PDB entry 6T40 | X-ray diffraction, 1.67 A resolution | chains A and D of the 4 polymer chains in the assembly

Chain A:
Protein: VP1
From: Enterovirus F
Reference sequence: Q2LKZ0 (Q2LKZ0_9ENTO); residues 1-275 here correspond to UniProt positions 559-833 (UniProt number = residue number + 558)
Chain sequence (275 residues; row label = number of the first residue in the row):
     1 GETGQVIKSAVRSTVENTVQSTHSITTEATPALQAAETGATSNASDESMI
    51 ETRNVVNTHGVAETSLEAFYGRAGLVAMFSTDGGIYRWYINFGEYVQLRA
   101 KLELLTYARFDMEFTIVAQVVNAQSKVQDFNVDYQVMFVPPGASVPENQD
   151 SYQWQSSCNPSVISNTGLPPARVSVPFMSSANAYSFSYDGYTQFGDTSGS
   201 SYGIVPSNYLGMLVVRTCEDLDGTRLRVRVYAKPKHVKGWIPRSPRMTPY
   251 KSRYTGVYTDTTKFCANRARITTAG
Not modelled in the structure: 1-3, 275
Metal / ion sites: K+ site 1: Thr-14, Val-15, Asn-17, Asn-57; K+ site 2: Thr-30, Pro-31, Leu-33 (shared with Glu-63(D), Ala-65(D) of chain D); K+ site 3: Ser-42 (shared with 2 residues of chain C)
Small-molecule neighbours:
  - cysteine (CYS): Leu-75, Met-78, Tyr-95, Asp-150, Ser-151, Tyr-152, Gln-155
  - cysteine / glycine: Leu-75, Met-78, Tyr-95, Asp-150, Ser-151, Tyr-152, Trp-154, Gln-155, Arg-216, Arg-229
  - glycine (GLY): Leu-75, Met-78, Asp-150, Ser-151, Tyr-152, Trp-154, Gln-155, Arg-216, Arg-229

Chain D:
Protein: VP4
From: Enterovirus F
Reference sequence: Q2LKZ0 (Q2LKZ0_9ENTO); numbering as in UniProt (aligned over 1-71)
Chain sequence (71 residues; each row starts with the number of its first residue):
     1 MGAQMSKNTAGSHTTGTYATGGSNIHYTNINYYENAASNSLNKQDFTQDP
    51 EKFTRPVVDVMKEAAVPLKSP
Not modelled in the structure: 1-21, 70-71
Metal / ion sites: K+: Glu-63, Ala-65 (shared with Thr-30(A), Pro-31(A), Leu-33(A) of chain A)

Chain A / chain D interface:
Contacting residue pairs - 61 pairs, chain A then chain D:
  Ile-7(A) / Glu-51(D)
  Ile-7(A) / Lys-52(D)
  Ile-7(A) / Arg-55(D)
  Ile-7(A) / Pro-56(D)  hydrophobic
  Lys-8(A) / Asp-49(D)
  Ser-9(A) / Gln-48(D)
  Ser-9(A) / Asp-49(D)
  Ser-9(A) / Lys-52(D)  hydrogen bond
  Ala-10(A) / Gln-48(D)
  Ala-10(A) / Asp-49(D)  hydrogen bond (backbone-backbone)
  Val-11(A) / Phe-46(D)  hydrophobic
  Val-11(A) / Thr-47(D)
  Arg-12(A) / Phe-46(D)
  Arg-12(A) / Thr-47(D)  hydrogen bond (backbone-backbone)
  Glu-28(A) / Ala-64(D)
  Ala-29(A) / Ala-64(D)
  Thr-30(A) / Glu-63(D)
  Thr-30(A) / Ala-64(D)  hydrogen bond (backbone-backbone)
  Thr-30(A) / Val-66(D)
  Pro-31(A) / Glu-63(D)
  Leu-33(A) / Pro-67(D)
  Gln-34(A) / Pro-67(D)
  Ala-35(A) / Pro-67(D)  hydrophobic
  Thr-38(A) / Val-57(D)
  Thr-38(A) / Met-61(D)
  Ala-40(A) / Thr-54(D)
  Ala-40(A) / Arg-55(D)
  Ala-40(A) / Met-61(D)  hydrophobic
  Thr-41(A) / Thr-54(D)  hydrogen bond (backbone-backbone)
  Thr-41(A) / Arg-55(D)  hydrogen bond (backbone-side chain)
  Asn-43(A) / Arg-55(D)
  Asn-43(A) / Met-61(D)  hydrogen bond (side chain-backbone)
  Asn-43(A) / Lys-62(D)
  Asn-43(A) / Glu-63(D)
  Ala-44(A) / Glu-63(D)
  Ser-45(A) / Glu-63(D)  hydrogen bond (backbone-side chain)
  Ser-48(A) / Glu-63(D)  hydrogen bond
  Val-61(A) / Asp-45(D)
  Val-61(A) / Phe-46(D)  hydrophobic
  Val-61(A) / Thr-47(D)
  Ala-62(A) / Asp-45(D)
  Ser-65(A) / Asp-45(D)  hydrogen bond
  Glu-67(A) / Leu-41(D)
  Glu-67(A) / Asn-42(D)  hydrogen bond (side chain-backbone)
  Glu-67(A) / Asp-45(D)
  Gly-71(A) / Leu-41(D)
  Asp-111(A) / Ala-37(D)
  Ser-174(A) / Ala-37(D)
  Val-175(A) / Ala-37(D)
  Pro-176(A) / Ala-37(D)  hydrophobic
  Pro-234(A) / Leu-41(D)
  Lys-235(A) / Ala-37(D)  hydrogen bond (side chain-backbone)
  Lys-235(A) / Ser-38(D)
  Lys-235(A) / Asn-39(D)  hydrogen bond (side chain-backbone)
  Lys-235(A) / Leu-41(D)
  His-236(A) / Ala-36(D)
  His-236(A) / Ala-37(D)
  His-236(A) / Asn-39(D)  hydrogen bond (side chain-backbone)
  His-236(A) / Ser-40(D)  hydrogen bond (side chain-backbone)
  His-236(A) / Asn-42(D)
  Pro-242(A) / Phe-53(D)
Other interface residues (no listed pair), chain A (37 interface residues in all): Gln-5, Gly-39, Ser-42, Ala-68
Other interface residues (no listed pair), chain D (28 interface residues in all): Asn-35, Ala-65, Leu-68

Overview:
37 residues of chain A and 28 residues of chain D are in contact; the contacts include 15 hydrogen bonds.
Among the polar pairs are Ser-9(A)/Lys-52(D), Thr-41(A)/Arg-55(D) and Asn-43(A)/Met-61(D). Bound to chain A:
glycine, cysteine and cysteine / glycine.
Chain A is VP1 and chain D is VP4, both from Enterovirus F; the structure, Bovine enterovirus F3 in complex
with a Cysteinylglycine dipeptide, was determined by X-ray diffraction, deposited together with 6T48 and 6T4C.
